PDB entry 5XJF | X-ray diffraction, 2.50 A resolution | chains B and C of the 3 polymer chains in the assembly

[Chain B]
Molecule: Immunoglobulin gamma-1 heavy chain
Source organism: Homo sapiens
UniProtKB: P0DOX5 (IGG1_HUMAN); residues 225-447 here correspond to UniProt positions 227-449 (UniProt number = residue number + 2)
Chain sequence (223 residues; each row starts with the number of its first residue):
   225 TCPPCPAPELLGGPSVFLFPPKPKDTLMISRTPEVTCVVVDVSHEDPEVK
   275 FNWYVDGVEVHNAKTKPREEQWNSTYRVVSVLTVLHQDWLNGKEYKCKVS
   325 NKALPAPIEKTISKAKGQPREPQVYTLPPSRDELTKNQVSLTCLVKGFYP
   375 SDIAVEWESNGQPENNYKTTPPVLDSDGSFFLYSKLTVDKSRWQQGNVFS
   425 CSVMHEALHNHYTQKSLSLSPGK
Disordered / not traced: 225-229, 445-447
Differences from the reference sequence: engineered mutation Trp296 (Tyr298 in P0DOX5)
UniProt features mapped onto this chain:
  - glycosylation: Asn297 (N-linked (GlcNAc...) (complex) asparagine)
Cystine bridges: Cys261-Cys321, Cys367-Cys425
Covalent attachments: glycan linked to Asn297
Reported in the primary citation:
  - post-translational modification sites: Asn297

[Chain C]
Molecule: Low affinity immunoglobulin gamma Fc region receptor III-A
Source organism: Homo sapiens
UniProtKB: P08637 (FCG3A_HUMAN); residues 3-175 here correspond to UniProt positions 21-193 (UniProt number = residue number + 18)
Chain sequence (179 residues; numbered 3 to 181; the number before each row is that of its first residue):
     3 EDLPKAVVFLEPQWYRVLEKDSVTLKCQGAYSPEDQSTQWFHNESLISSQ
    53 ASSYFIDAATVDDSGEYRCQTQLSTLSDPVQLEVHIGWLLLQAPRWVFKE
   103 EDPIHLRCHSWKNTALHKVTYLQNGKGRKYFHHNSDFYIPKATLKDSGSY
   153 FCRGLVGSKNVSSETVQITITQGHHHHHH
Disordered / not traced: 3-9, 31-41, 53-55, 74-75, 175-181
Differences from the reference sequence: engineered mutation Gln38 (Asn56 in P08637), Gln74 (Asn92 in P08637), Val158 (Phe176 in P08637), Gln169 (Asn187 in P08637); expression tag (176-181)
UniProt features mapped onto this chain:
  - glycosylation (N-linked (GlcNAc...) asparagine): Asn45, Asn162
Cystine bridges: Cys29-Cys71, Cys110-Cys154
Covalent attachments: N-acetylglucosamine (NAG) linked to Asn45, Asn162
Reported in the primary citation:
  - post-translational modification sites: Asn45, Asn162

[Interface between chain B and chain C]
Contacting residue pairs - 18 pairs, chain B then chain C:
  Leu235(B) - Trp90(C)
  Leu235(B) - Thr116(C)
  Leu235(B) - Val158(C)
  Leu235(B) - Gly159(C)
  Gly236(B) - Trp90(C)
  Gly236(B) - Val158(C)
  Gly236(B) - Lys161(C)  hydrogen bond (backbone-side chain)
  Pro238(B) - Lys161(C)  hydrogen bond (backbone-side chain)
  Ser239(B) - Lys161(C)
  Ala327(B) - Trp113(C)
  Leu328(B) - Trp113(C)
  Leu328(B) - Lys161(C)
  Pro329(B) - Ile88(C)
  Pro329(B) - Gly89(C)
  Pro329(B) - Trp90(C)
  Pro329(B) - Trp113(C)  hydrophobic
  Ala330(B) - Ile88(C)  hydrophobic
  Ile332(B) - Lys161(C)
Also at the interface, not in a pair above, chain B (11 interface residues in all): Gly237, Lys326
Also at the interface, not in a pair above, chain C (9 interface residues in all): Ala117

[In short]
11 residues of chain B face 9 of chain C across their interface, with 2 hydrogen bonds. Among the polar pairs
are Gly236(B)-Lys161(C) and Pro238(B)-Lys161(C). N-acetylglucosamine is covalently linked to Asn45(C) and
Asn162(C). The paper reports modification sites Asn297(B) and Asn45(C) among others.
Here chain B is Immunoglobulin gamma-1 heavy chain and chain C is Low affinity immunoglobulin gamma Fc region
receptor III-A, both from Homo sapiens. Entry 5XJF (Crystal structure of fucosylated IgG Fc Y296W mutant
complexed with bis-glycosylated soluble form of Fc gamma ...) was determined by X-ray diffraction, deposited
together with 5XJE.
